3IJH - chains A and B; structure by X-ray diffraction, 2.10 A resolution.

# Chain A
Name: Immunoglobulin light chain (IGG3)
From: Mus musculus
Amino-acid sequence (219 residues; each row starts with the number of its first residue; a row labelled like 27A-27F holds insertion residues (27A, then the next letters in order)):
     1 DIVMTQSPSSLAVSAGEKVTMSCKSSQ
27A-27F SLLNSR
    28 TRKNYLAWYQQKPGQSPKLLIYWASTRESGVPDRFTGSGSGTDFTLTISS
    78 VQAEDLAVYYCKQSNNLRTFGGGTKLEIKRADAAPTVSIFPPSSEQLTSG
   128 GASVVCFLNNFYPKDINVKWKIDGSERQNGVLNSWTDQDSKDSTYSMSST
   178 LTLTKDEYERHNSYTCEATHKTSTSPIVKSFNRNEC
Not modelled in the structure: 1, 213
Cystine bridges: Cys23-Cys88, Cys133-Cys193
Small-molecule neighbours: KO2 (prop-2-en-1-yl D-glycero-alpha-D-talo-oct-2-ulopyranosidonic acid): Asn27D, Arg27F, Tyr32, Ser91, Asn92, Asn93, Leu94, Arg95

# Chain B
Name: Immunoglobulin heavy chain (IGG3)
From: Mus musculus
Amino-acid sequence (226 residues; each row starts with the number of its first residue; a row labelled like 52A-52C holds insertion residues (52A, then the next letters in order)):
     1 EVMLVESGGGLVQPGNSLRLSCATSGFTFTDYYMSWVRQPPGKALEWLGF
    51 IR
52A-52C NKA
    53 KGYTTEYSASVKGRFTISRDNSQSILYLQM
82A-82C NTL
    83 RAEDSATYYCARDISPSY
100A-100G GVYYEGF
   101 AYWGQGTLVTVSAATTTAPSVYPLVPGCSDTSGSSVTLGCLVKGYFPEPV
   151 TVKWNYGALSSGVRTVSSVLQSGFYSLSSLVTVPSSTWPSQTVICNVAHP
   201 ASKTELIKRIEPR
Not modelled in the structure: 128-132
Cystine bridges: Cys22-Cys92, Cys140-Cys195
Bound ions: Mg2+ near Glu58 (its only coordinating residue here)
Small-molecule neighbours: KO2 (prop-2-en-1-yl D-glycero-alpha-D-talo-oct-2-ulopyranosidonic acid): Tyr33, Phe50, Arg52, Lys53, Ile96, Pro98, Tyr100C, Glu100E

# How chain A and chain B interact
Residue-residue contacts (76; chain A residue first):
  Tyr32(A) with Tyr100C(B); Glu100E(B)
  Tyr36(A) with Gly100F(B); Phe100G(B), hydrogen bond (side chain-backbone); Trp103(B), hydrophobic
  Gln38(A) with Gln39(B), hydrogen bond; Leu45(B); Tyr91(B), hydrogen bond
  Gln42(A) with Tyr91(B)
  Ser43(A) with Tyr91(B); Gly104(B), hydrogen bond (side chain-backbone); Gln105(B)
  Pro44(A) with Leu45(B), hydrophobic; Trp103(B)
  Leu46(A) with Tyr100D(B), hydrophobic; Phe100G(B)
  Tyr49(A) with Tyr100D(B), hydrophobic; Glu100E(B)
  Trp50(A) with Tyr100C(B); Tyr100D(B), hydrophobic; Glu100E(B)
  Glu55(A) with Tyr100D(B), hydrogen bond
  Tyr87(A) with Gln39(B), hydrogen bond; Lys43(B), hydrogen bond (side chain-backbone); Ala44(B); Leu45(B), hydrophobic
  Lys89(A) with Phe100G(B)
  Ser91(A) with Glu100E(B), hydrogen bond
  Leu94(A) with Trp47(B), hydrophobic; Glu58(B)
  Arg95(A) with Trp47(B); Phe50(B); Asp95(B), salt bridge; Ile96(B); Glu100E(B), salt bridge
  Phe97(A) with Val37(B), hydrophobic; Leu45(B); Trp47(B); Trp103(B), hydrophobic
  Gly99(A) with Ala44(B)
  Phe117(A) with Leu124(B); Val125(B); Pro126(B); Thr137(B); Leu180(B), hydrophobic
  Pro118(A) with Arg213(B), hydrogen bond (backbone-side chain)
  Pro119(A) with Arg213(B), hydrogen bond (backbone-side chain)
  Ser120(A) with Tyr122(B); Pro123(B)
  Glu122(A) with Tyr122(B); Pro123(B); Lys208(B), salt bridge
  Gln123(A) with Tyr122(B); Lys143(B)
  Ser126(A) with Tyr122(B)
  Ser130(A) with Leu141(B); Lys143(B)
  Val132(A) with Leu124(B), hydrophobic
  Phe134(A) with Arg164(B); Leu180(B), hydrophobic
  Asn136(A) with Arg164(B); Thr182(B)
  Asn137(A) with Arg164(B), hydrogen bond
  Leu159(A) with Val169(B), hydrophobic; Gln171(B)
  Ser161(A) with Val166(B); Ser167(B), hydrogen bond (side chain-backbone); Val169(B)
  Trp162(A) with Val166(B); Ser167(B), hydrogen bond (backbone-backbone)
  Thr163(A) with Thr165(B); Val166(B)
  Asp166(A) with Arg164(B), salt bridge
  Ser173(A) with Arg164(B)
  Ser175(A) with Val166(B); Ser178(B)
Interface residues without a listed pair, chain A (43 interface residues in all): Ala34, Gly98, Ser115, Asn160, Asp169, Met174, Thr179
Interface residues without a listed pair, chain B (46 interface residues in all): Tyr33, Ser35, Glu46, Tyr59, Ala101, Gly106, Gly127, Ser168

# Summary
Chain A and chain B form an interface of 43 and 46 residues respectively; the contacts include 13 hydrogen
bonds and 4 salt bridges. Polar pairs include Arg95(A)-Asp95(B), Arg95(A)-Glu100E(B) and Glu122(A)-Lys208(B).
Compound KO2 is bound between chain A and chain B.
Here chain A is Immunoglobulin light chain (IGG3) and chain B is Immunoglobulin heavy chain (IGG3), both from
Mus musculus. Entry 3IJH (Structure of S67-27 in Complex with Ko) was determined by X-ray diffraction (same
publication as 3IJS, 3IJY and 3IKC).
